Entry 7RDH (X-ray diffraction, 2.75 A resolution); this record covers chains C and D of the 8 polymer chains in the assembly.

[Chain C]
Protein: Hemagglutinin HA1 chain
From: Influenza A virus (strain A/Hong Kong/1/1968 H3N2)
UniProtKB: Q91MA7 (HEMA_I68A4); residues 11-329 here correspond to UniProt positions 27-345 (UniProt number = residue number + 16)
Sequence (323 residues; numbered 7 to 329; the number before each row is that of its first residue):
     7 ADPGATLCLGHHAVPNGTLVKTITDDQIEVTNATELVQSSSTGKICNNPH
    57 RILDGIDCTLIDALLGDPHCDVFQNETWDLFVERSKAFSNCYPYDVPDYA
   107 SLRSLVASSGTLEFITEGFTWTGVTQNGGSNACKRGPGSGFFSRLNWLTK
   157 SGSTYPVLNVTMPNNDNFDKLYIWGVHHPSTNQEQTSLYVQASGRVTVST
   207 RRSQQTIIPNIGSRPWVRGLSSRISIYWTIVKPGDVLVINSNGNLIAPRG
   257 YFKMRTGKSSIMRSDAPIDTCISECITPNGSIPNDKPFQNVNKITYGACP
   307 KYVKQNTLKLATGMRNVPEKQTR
Unresolved in the structure: 7-8, 325-329
Construct notes: expression tag (7-10)
Cystine bridges: C52-C277, C64-C76, C97-C139, C281-C305
Covalent attachments: N-acetylglucosamine (NAG) linked to N38, N81, N165, N285
Curated features (UniProtKB/Swiss-Prot):
  - site: R329 (Cleavage)
  - glycosylation (N-linked (GlcNAc...) asparagine): N22, N38, N81, N165, N285
From the paper describing this entry:
  - post-translational modification sites: N38
  - mutagenesis - N38D: increased binding to De novo designed protein H3mb

[Chain D]
Protein: Hemagglutinin HA2 chain
From: Influenza A virus (strain A/Hong Kong/1/1968 H3N2)
UniProtKB: Q91MA7 (HEMA_I68A4); residues 1-176 here correspond to UniProt positions 346-521 (UniProt number = residue number + 345)
Sequence (239 residues; numbered 1 to 239; the number before each row is that of its first residue):
     1 GLFGAIAGFIENGWEGMIDGWYGFRHQNSEGTGQAADLKSTQAAIDQING
    51 KLNRVIEKTNEKFHQIEKEFSEVEGRIQDLEKYVEDTKIDLWSYNAELLV
   101 ALENQHTIDLTDSEMNKLFEKTGRQLRENAEDMGNGCFKIYHKCDNACIE
   151 SIRNGTYDHDVYRDEALNNRFQIKGVSGGGGLNDIFEAQKIEWHERLVPR
   201 GSPGSGYIPEAPRDGQAYVRKDGEWVLLSTFLGHHHHHH
Unresolved in the structure: 186-239
Construct notes: engineered mutation G123 (Arg468 in Q91MA7); expression tag (177-239)
Cystine bridges: C144-C148
Curated features (UniProtKB/Swiss-Prot):
  - glycosylation: N154 (N-linked (GlcNAc...) asparagine)

[How chain C and chain D interact]
Cross-chain cystine bridges: C14(C)-C137(D)
Contacting residue pairs - 123 pairs, chain C then chain D:
  P9(C) with H142(D); K143(D); N169(D)
  G10(C) with I140(D); H142(D)
  A11(C) with Q27(D); N28(D); F138(D); K139(D); I140(D), hydrogen bond (backbone-backbone)
  T12(C) with H26(D); Q27(D), hydrogen bond (backbone-backbone); C137(D); F138(D)
  L13(C) with F24(D), hydrophobic; R25(D); T122(D); C137(D); F138(D), hydrogen bond (backbone-backbone); I152(D), hydrophobic
  C14(C) with W14(D); G23(D); F24(D); R25(D), hydrogen bond (backbone-backbone); G136(D); C137(D), disulfide
  L15(C) with I10(D); W14(D); G23(D); F24(D), hydrophobic; M115(D), hydrophobic; L118(D), hydrophobic; G136(D), hydrogen bond (backbone-backbone); F138(D), hydrophobic
  G16(C) with W14(D); Y22(D); G23(D), hydrogen bond (backbone-backbone); M115(D)
  H17(C) with I6(D); I10(D); N12(D); G13(D); W14(D), hydrogen bond (backbone-backbone); W21(D); Y22(D)
  H18(C) with W14(D); M17(D); G20(D); W21(D), hydrogen bond (backbone-backbone)
  A19(C) with G13(D); W14(D), hydrogen bond (backbone-backbone); E15(D)
  V20(C) with E15(D)
  P21(C) with E15(D)
  V26(C) with N104(D)
  K27(C) with E97(D), salt bridge; A101(D); N104(D), hydrogen bond (backbone-side chain)
  T28(C) with A101(D); N104(D); Q105(D), hydrogen bond; I108(D)
  I29(C) with A101(D), hydrophobic; L102(D), hydrophobic; Q105(D), hydrogen bond (backbone-side chain)
  T30(C) with Q105(D)
  I34(C) with I108(D), hydrophobic
  T40(C) with L52(D)
  L42(C) with V100(D), hydrophobic
  R109(C) with E67(D), salt bridge
  S110(C) with H64(D), hydrogen bond
  S114(C) with H64(D)
  K264(C) with F63(D)
  S265(C) with H64(D)
  S266(C) with H64(D), hydrogen bond
  R269(C) with E67(D), salt bridge
  N290(C) with K58(D), hydrogen bond
  D291(C) with I56(D); K58(D), salt bridge
  P293(C) with V55(D)
  F294(C) with A96(D), hydrophobic
  K299(C) with K68(D), hydrogen bond (backbone-side chain); E85(D); I89(D)
  I300(C) with K68(D); E69(D)
  T301(C) with Q65(D), hydrogen bond (backbone-side chain)
  Y302(C) with F63(D), hydrophobic
  G303(C) with E61(D); K62(D), hydrogen bond (backbone-backbone)
  A304(C) with N60(D); E61(D)
  C305(C) with N60(D), hydrogen bond (backbone-side chain)
  K307(C) with W92(D)
  Y308(C) with I89(D), hydrophobic
  V309(C) with S93(D)
  K310(C) with I89(D); D90(D), salt bridge; S93(D), hydrogen bond (backbone-side chain)
  Q311(C) with S93(D), hydrogen bond (side chain-backbone); E97(D), hydrogen bond
  L314(C) with A96(D), hydrophobic; E97(D); V100(D), hydrophobic
  K315(C) with N104(D), hydrogen bond (backbone-side chain)
  L316(C) with L52(D), hydrophobic; E103(D); N104(D)
  A317(C) with N104(D), hydrogen bond (backbone-side chain); T107(D)
  T318(C) with W21(D); I48(D)
  G319(C) with T107(D)
  M320(C) with I6(D), hydrophobic; W21(D); Y22(D); T111(D)
  R321(C) with A7(D)
  V323(C) with E11(D); N12(D); G13(D), hydrogen bond (backbone-backbone)
  P324(C) with N12(D); E15(D)
Interface residues without a listed pair, chain C (58 interface residues in all): V36, I267, E280, N298
Interface residues without a listed pair, chain D (68 interface residues in all): T59, L98, L99, F119, Y141, C144, I149, E165

[In short]
58 residues of chain C face 68 of chain D across their interface; the contacts include 1 disulfide bond, 25
hydrogen bonds and 5 salt bridges. Polar pairs include K27(C)-E97(D), R109(C)-E67(D) and R269(C)-E67(D). From
the paper: N38D of chain C increases binding to De novo designed protein H3mb; a modification site at N38(C).
Chain C is Hemagglutinin HA1 chain and chain D is Hemagglutinin HA2 chain, both from Influenza A virus (strain
A/Hong Kong/1/1968 H3N2); the structure, Crystal structure of the de novo designed binding protein H3mb in
complex with the 1968 influenza ..., was determined by X-ray diffraction (same publication as 7OPB, 7S5B, 7N3T
and 7N1K).
